PDB entry 1LT3 | X-ray diffraction, 2.00 A resolution | chains D and A of the 6 polymer chains in the assembly

Chain D:
Molecule: Heat-labile enterotoxin
Organism: Escherichia coli
Notes: fragment: holotoxin; engineered mutation(s): N40C, G166C
UniProtKB: P32890 (ELBP_ECOLI); residues 1-103 here correspond to UniProt positions 22-124 (UniProt number = residue number + 21)
Chain sequence (103 residues; numbered 1 to 103; the number before each row is that of its first residue):
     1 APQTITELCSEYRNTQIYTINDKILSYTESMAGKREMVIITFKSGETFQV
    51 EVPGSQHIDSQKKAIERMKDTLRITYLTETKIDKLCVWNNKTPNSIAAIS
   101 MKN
Disulfides: C9-C86

Chain A:
Molecule: Heat-labile enterotoxin
Organism: Escherichia coli
Notes: fragment: holotoxin
UniProtKB: P06717 (ELAP_ECOLI); residues 1-240 here correspond to UniProt positions 19-258 (UniProt number = residue number + 18)
Chain sequence (240 residues; numbered 1 to 240; the number before each row is that of its first residue):
     1 NGDRLYRADSRPPDEIKRSGGLMPRGHNEYFDRGTQMNICLYDHARGTQT
    51 GFVRYDDGYVSTSLSLRSAHLAGQSILSGYSTYYIYVIATAPNMFNVNDV
   101 LGVYSPHPYEQEVSALGGIPYSQIYGWYRVNFGVIDERLHRNREYRDRYY
   151 RNLNIAPAEDGYRLACFPPDHQAWREEPWIHHAPQGCGNSSRTITGDTCN
   201 EETQNLSTIYLREYQSKVKRQIFSDYQSEVDIYNRIRDEL
Disordered / not traced: 1-3, 189-195, 237-240
Differences from the reference sequence: engineered mutation C40 (Asn58 in P06717), C166 (Gly184 in P06717)
Disulfides: C40-C166, C187-C199
Curated features (UniProtKB/Swiss-Prot):
  - active site: E112

Interface between chain D and chain A:
Pairs across the interface (12):
  K63(D) with R235(A); I236(A)
  E66(D) with R235(A)
  R67(D) with R235(A)
  D70(D) with V230(A); R235(A), salt bridge
  R73(D) with S228(A)
  I74(D) with Y226(A); Q227(A)
  L77(D) with Y226(A), hydrophobic
  T78(D) with F223(A); Y226(A)
Interface residues without a listed pair, chain D (9 interface residues in all): N103
Interface residues without a listed pair, chain A (8 interface residues in all): K219

In short:
9 residues of chain D and 8 residues of chain A are in contact; the contacts include 1 salt bridge. The
salt-bridged pair is D70(D)-R235(A). Curated annotation (UniProt) lists active-site residue E112(A) on chain
A.
Chain D is Heat-labile enterotoxin and chain A is Heat-labile enterotoxin, both from Escherichia coli; the
structure, Heat-labile enterotoxin double mutant N40C/G166C, was determined by X-ray diffraction.
